1BQ3 - chains C and A of the 4 polymer chains in the assembly; structure by X-ray diffraction, 2.70 A resolution.

# Chain C (and A)
Name: Protein (phosphoglycerate mutase 1)
Source organism: Saccharomyces cerevisiae
Notes: EC 5.4.2.1; chain A of this document is another copy of the same molecule, construct and numbering; everything in this record applies to it too
UniProtKB: P00950 (PMG1_YEAST); residues 1-246 here correspond to UniProt positions 2-247 (UniProt number = residue number + 1)
Amino-acid sequence (246 residues; each row starts with the number of its first residue):
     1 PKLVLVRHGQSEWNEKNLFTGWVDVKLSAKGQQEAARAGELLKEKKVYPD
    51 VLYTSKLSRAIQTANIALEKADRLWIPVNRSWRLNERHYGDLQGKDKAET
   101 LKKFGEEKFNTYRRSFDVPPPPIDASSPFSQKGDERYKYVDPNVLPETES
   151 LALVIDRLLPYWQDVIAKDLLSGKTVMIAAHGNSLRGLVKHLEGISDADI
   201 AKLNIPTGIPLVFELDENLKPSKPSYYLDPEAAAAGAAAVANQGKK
Disordered / not traced: 236-246 (chain A: 235-246)
Curated features (UniProtKB/Swiss-Prot):
  - active site: H8 (Tele-phosphohistidine intermediate), E86 (Proton donor/acceptor)
  - binding site (substrate): R7 to N14, T20, G21, R59, E86 to Y89, K97, R113, R114, G182, N183
  - site: H181 (Transition state stabilizer)
  - modified residue: S11 (Phosphoserine), Y48 (Phosphotyrosine), S115 (Phosphoserine), S126 (Phosphoserine), S127 (Phosphoserine), S184 (Phosphoserine), S196 (Phosphoserine)
  - cross-link (Glycyl lysine isopeptide (Lys-Gly)): K30 (interchain with G-Cter in ubiquitin), K56 (interchain with G-Cter in ubiquitin), K70 (interchain with G-Cter in ubiquitin), K138 (interchain with G-Cter in ubiquitin), K174 (interchain with G-Cter in ubiquitin), K190 (interchain with G-Cter in ubiquitin)

# How chain C and chain A interact
Pairs across the interface - 40 pairs, chain C then chain A:
  W82(C) with D164(A), hydrogen bond
  R83(C) with P160(A); Q163(A), hydrogen bond; D164(A), salt bridge
  K138(C) with L171(A)
  Y139(C) with K168(A); L171(A); S172(A)
  V140(C) with Q163(A); L171(A)
  D141(C) with W162(A); Q163(A), hydrogen bond (backbone-backbone); A167(A); L219(A)
  P142(C) with E217(A); N218(A)
  N143(C) with N218(A), hydrogen bond (side chain-backbone); K220(A)
  V144(C) with Q163(A)
  P160(C) with R83(A), hydrogen bond (backbone-side chain); P160(A), hydrophobic
  W162(C) with D141(A)
  Q163(C) with R83(A), hydrogen bond; V140(A); D141(A), hydrogen bond (backbone-backbone); V144(A)
  D164(C) with W82(A), hydrogen bond; R83(A), salt bridge; Y139(A)
  A167(C) with D141(A)
  K168(C) with Y139(A)
  L171(C) with K138(A); Y139(A); V140(A)
  S172(C) with Y139(A)
  E217(C) with P142(A)
  N218(C) with P142(A); N143(A), hydrogen bond (backbone-side chain)
  L219(C) with D141(A)
  K220(C) with N143(A)
Other interface residues (no listed pair), chain C (23 interface residues in all): S81, H191
Other interface residues (no listed pair), chain A (22 interface residues in all): H191

# Summary
23 residues of chain C face 22 of chain A across their interface, with 9 hydrogen bonds and 2 salt bridges.
Among the polar pairs are R83(C)-D164(A), W82(C)-D164(A) and R83(C)-Q163(A). UniProt lists active-site
residues H8(C) and E86(C) and 20 substrate-binding residues on chain C.
Chain C and chain A are both Protein (phosphoglycerate mutase 1) (Saccharomyces cerevisiae); the structure,
Saccharomyces cerevisiae phosphoglycerate mutase in complex with inositol hexakisphosphate, was determined by
X-ray diffraction (same publication as 1BQ4).
